PDB entry 5PRC | X-ray diffraction, 2.35 A resolution | chains C and L of the 4 polymer chains in the assembly

[Chain C]
Molecule: Photosynthetic reaction center
Organism: Blastochloris viridis
Reference sequence: P07173 (CYCR_RHOVI); residues 1-336 here correspond to UniProt positions 21-356 (UniProt number = residue number + 20)
Chain sequence (336 residues; numbered 1 to 336; the number before each row is that of its first residue):
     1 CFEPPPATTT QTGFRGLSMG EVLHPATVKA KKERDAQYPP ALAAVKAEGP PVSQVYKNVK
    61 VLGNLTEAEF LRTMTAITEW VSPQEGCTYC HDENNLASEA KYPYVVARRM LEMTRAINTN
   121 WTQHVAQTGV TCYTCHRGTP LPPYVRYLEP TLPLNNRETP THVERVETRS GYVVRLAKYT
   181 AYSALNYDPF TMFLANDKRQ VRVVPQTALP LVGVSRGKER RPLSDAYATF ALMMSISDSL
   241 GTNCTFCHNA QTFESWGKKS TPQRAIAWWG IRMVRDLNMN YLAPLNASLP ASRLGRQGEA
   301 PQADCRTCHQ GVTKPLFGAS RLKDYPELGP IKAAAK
Unresolved in the structure: 333-336
Curated features (UniProtKB/Swiss-Prot):
  - binding site (heme): Met-74, Cys-87, Cys-90, His-91, Met-110, His-124, Cys-132, Cys-135, His-136, Met-233, Cys-244, Cys-247, His-248, Cys-305, Cys-308, His-309
  - site: Cys-1 (Not N-palmitoylated)
  - lipidation: Cys-1 (S-diacylglycerol cysteine)
Covalent attachments: heme (HEM) linked to Cys-87, Cys-90, Cys-132, Cys-135, Cys-244, Cys-247, Cys-305, Cys-308
Ion coordination: heme Fe (4 sites), coordinated by Met-74, His-91, Met-110, His-124, His-136, Met-233, His-248, His-309
Ligand contacts:
  - heme (HEM), molecule 1: Tyr-56, Lys-57, Asn-58, Val-59, Lys-60, Val-61, Leu-62, Gly-63, Phe-70, Leu-71, Met-74, Thr-75, Ile-77, Thr-78, Ser-82, Gly-86, His-91, Leu-96, Ala-97, Pro-103, Tyr-104, Ala-107, Arg-108, Leu-111
  - heme (HEM), molecule 2: Ile-77, Val-81, Tyr-89, Tyr-102, Pro-103, Val-106, Ala-107, Met-110, Leu-111, Met-113, Thr-114, Ile-117, Val-130, Thr-131, His-136, Pro-140, Leu-141, Pro-142, Val-145, Leu-277, Leu-282, Leu-289, Arg-293, Pro-301, Gln-302, Thr-307, Leu-328
  - heme (HEM), molecule 3: Ile-117, His-124, Val-125, Ala-126, Thr-128, Gly-129, Val-130, Leu-194, Ile-236, Leu-240, Phe-246, Gln-263, Ile-266, Ala-267, Gly-270, Ile-271, Met-273, Val-274, Asp-304, His-309, Thr-313, Lys-314, Pro-315, Gly-318
  - heme (HEM), molecule 4: Val-201, Arg-202, Val-203, Val-204, Gln-206, Thr-229, Phe-230, Met-233, Met-234, Ile-236, Ser-237, Leu-240, Thr-242, Asn-243, Phe-246, His-248, Phe-253, Glu-254, Trp-256, Gln-263, Arg-264, Ala-267, Trp-268, Ile-271, Arg-272

[Chain L]
Molecule: Photosynthetic reaction center
Organism: Blastochloris viridis
Reference sequence: P06009 (RCEL_RHOVI); numbering as in UniProt (aligned over 1-273)
Chain sequence (273 residues; numbered 1 to 273; the number before each row is that of its first residue):
     1 ALLSFERKYR VRGGTLIGGD LFDFWVGPYF VGFFGVSAIF FIFLGVSLIG YAASQGPTWD
    61 PFAISINPPD LKYGLGAAPL LEGGFWQAIT VCALGAFISW MLREVEISRK LGIGWHVPLA
   121 FCVPIFMFCV LQVFRPLLLG SWGHAFPYGI LSHLDWVNNF GYQYLNWHYN PGHMSSVSFL
   181 FVNAMALGLH GGLILSVANP GDGDKVKTAE HENQYFRDVV GYSIGALSIH RLGLFLASNI
   241 FLTGAFGTIA SGPFWTRGWP EWWGWWLDIP FWS
Ion coordination: bacteriochlorophyll b Mg site 1 near His-153 (its only coordinating residue here); bacteriochlorophyll b Mg site 2 near His-173 (its only coordinating residue here); Fe2+: His-190, His-230 (shared with 3 residues of chain M)
Ligand contacts:
  - atrazine (ATZ; 2-chloro-4-isopropylamino-6-ethylamino -1,3,5-triazine): Leu-189, His-190, Leu-193, Glu-212, Asn-213, Phe-216, Val-220, Tyr-222, Ser-223, Ile-224, Gly-225, Ala-226, Ile-229
  - bacteriochlorophyll b (BCB), molecule 1: Val-46, Ile-49, Phe-97, Phe-128, Leu-131, Phe-146, Ile-150, Leu-151, His-153, Leu-154, Trp-156, Val-157
  - bacteriochlorophyll b (BCB), molecule 2: Phe-97, Phe-121, Pro-124, Ile-125, Met-127, Phe-128, Leu-131, Val-157, Asn-158, Phe-160, Gly-161, Tyr-162, Trp-167, His-168, Gly-172, His-173, Ser-176, Val-177, Leu-180, Phe-181, Ile-240, Phe-241, Gly-244, Ala-245, Gly-247, Thr-248
  - bacteriochlorophyll b (BCB), molecule 3: Val-157, Tyr-162, His-168, Leu-180, Phe-181
  - bacteriochlorophyll b (BCB), molecule 4: His-168, His-173, Met-174, Val-177, Ser-178, Phe-181, Val-182, Met-185, Val-220, Gly-221, Tyr-222
  - bacteriopheophytin b (BPB), molecule 1: Phe-41, Ile-42, Gly-45, Ile-49, Ile-89, Cys-92, Ala-93, Ala-96, Phe-97, Trp-100, Glu-104, Val-117, Ala-120, Phe-121, Val-123, Pro-124, Phe-128, Phe-146, Tyr-148, Gly-149, Ile-150, His-153, Ala-237, Ser-238, Phe-241
  - bacteriopheophytin b (BPB), molecule 2: Phe-181, Ala-184, Met-185, Leu-189, Phe-216, Val-219, Val-220
  - menaquinone-7 (MQ7): Val-26, Tyr-29, Phe-30, Val-31, Gly-35, Ile-39, Ile-42, Trp-100, Arg-103

[Interface between chain C and chain L]
Pairs across the interface - 74 pairs, chain C then chain L:
  Cys-1(C) / Trp-255(L)  hydrophobic
  Cys-1(C) / Trp-262(L)  hydrogen bond (backbone-side chain)
  Cys-1(C) / Trp-265(L)  hydrophobic
  Phe-2(C) / Phe-254(L)
  Phe-2(C) / Trp-255(L)  hydrophobic
  Phe-2(C) / Trp-259(L)  hydrophobic
  Phe-2(C) / Trp-262(L)
  Glu-3(C) / Pro-253(L)
  Glu-3(C) / Phe-254(L)  hydrogen bond (backbone-backbone)
  Glu-3(C) / Trp-255(L)
  Glu-3(C) / Thr-256(L)  hydrogen bond
  Glu-3(C) / Arg-257(L)  salt bridge
  Pro-4(C) / Pro-253(L)
  Pro-5(C) / Pro-253(L)
  Pro-5(C) / Phe-254(L)
  Ala-7(C) / Gly-252(L)
  Thr-9(C) / His-144(L)  hydrogen bond
  Thr-10(C) / Leu-71(L)
  Gln-11(C) / Asp-70(L)  hydrogen bond
  Gln-11(C) / Leu-71(L)  hydrogen bond (side chain-backbone)
  Phe-14(C) / Asn-67(L)
  Arg-15(C) / Asn-67(L)  hydrogen bond (backbone-side chain)
  Arg-15(C) / Pro-68(L)  hydrogen bond (side chain-backbone)
  Arg-15(C) / Pro-69(L)
  Arg-15(C) / Asp-70(L)
  Arg-15(C) / Leu-81(L)
  Arg-15(C) / Glu-82(L)
  Arg-15(C) / Gly-83(L)
  Gly-16(C) / Asn-67(L)
  Gly-16(C) / Pro-68(L)
  Gly-16(C) / Pro-147(L)
  Gly-16(C) / Trp-156(L)
  Leu-17(C) / Asp-155(L)
  Leu-17(C) / Asn-159(L)  hydrogen bond (backbone-side chain)
  Ser-18(C) / Trp-156(L)
  Ser-18(C) / Asn-159(L)
  Ser-18(C) / Phe-160(L)
  Ser-18(C) / Gln-163(L)  hydrogen bond
  Met-19(C) / Asn-159(L)
  Gly-20(C) / Gln-163(L)  hydrogen bond (backbone-side chain)
  Val-22(C) / Gln-163(L)
  Val-22(C) / Tyr-164(L)
  Val-22(C) / Thr-256(L)
  His-24(C) / Thr-256(L)
  Thr-161(C) / Ser-273(L)  hydrogen bond (side chain-backbone)
  Val-163(C) / Ser-273(L)
  Lys-178(C) / Asp-268(L)  salt bridge
  Ala-181(C) / Pro-260(L)
  Ala-181(C) / Glu-261(L)
  Tyr-182(C) / Pro-260(L)
  Tyr-182(C) / Glu-261(L)
  Tyr-182(C) / Gly-264(L)
  Tyr-182(C) / Leu-267(L)  hydrophobic
  Tyr-182(C) / Asp-268(L)  hydrogen bond
  Ser-183(C) / Tyr-169(L)
  Ser-183(C) / Pro-260(L)
  Ala-184(C) / Tyr-169(L)  hydrogen bond (backbone-side chain)
  Phe-230(C) / Asn-166(L)
  Met-234(C) / Leu-165(L)  hydrophobic
  Ser-237(C) / Leu-165(L)
  Thr-242(C) / Leu-165(L)
  Asn-243(C) / Tyr-162(L)
  Asn-243(C) / Gln-163(L)
  Asn-243(C) / Leu-165(L)
  Cys-244(C) / Tyr-162(L)  hydrogen bond (side chain-backbone)
  Thr-245(C) / Asn-159(L)
  Thr-245(C) / Gln-163(L)
  Asn-249(C) / Asn-159(L)  hydrogen bond
  Ala-250(C) / Asn-158(L)  hydrogen bond (backbone-side chain)
  Ala-250(C) / Asn-159(L)  hydrogen bond (backbone-side chain)
  Ala-250(C) / Tyr-162(L)  hydrophobic
  Gln-251(C) / Asp-155(L)  hydrogen bond
  Gln-251(C) / Asn-158(L)
  Phe-253(C) / Tyr-162(L)  hydrophobic
Interface residues without a listed pair, chain C (42 interface residues in all): Leu-23, Thr-27, Glu-164, Val-174, Asp-238, His-248
Interface residues without a listed pair, chain L (41 interface residues in all): Leu-139, Gly-143, Ala-145, Ala-250, Trp-272

[Overview]
42 residues of chain C face 41 of chain L across their interface; the contacts include 19 hydrogen bonds and 2
salt bridges. Polar contacts include Glu-3(C)/Arg-257(L), Lys-178(C)/Asp-268(L) and Cys-1(C)/Trp-262(L). Bound
to chain L: 4 copies of bacteriochlorophyll b, bacteriopheophytin b, atrazine and menaquinone-7.
Here chain C is Photosynthetic reaction center and chain L is Photosynthetic reaction center, both from
Blastochloris viridis. Entry 5PRC (Photosynthetic reaction center from rhodopseudomonas viridis (atrazine
complex)) was determined by X-ray diffraction together with 6PRC and 7PRC from the same study.
